PDB entry 4AT2 | X-ray diffraction, 1.60 A resolution | chain A

== Chain A ==
Name: 3-ketosteroid-DELTA4-5ALPHA-dehydrogenase
From: Rhodococcus jostii
Notes: EC 1.3.99.5
UniProt: Q0S4Q9 (Q0S4Q9_RHOSR); residues 1-490 here = UniProt positions 1-490
Sequence (510 residues; row label = number of the first residue in the row; numbers below 1 keep their minus sign (Met-19 is residue -19)):
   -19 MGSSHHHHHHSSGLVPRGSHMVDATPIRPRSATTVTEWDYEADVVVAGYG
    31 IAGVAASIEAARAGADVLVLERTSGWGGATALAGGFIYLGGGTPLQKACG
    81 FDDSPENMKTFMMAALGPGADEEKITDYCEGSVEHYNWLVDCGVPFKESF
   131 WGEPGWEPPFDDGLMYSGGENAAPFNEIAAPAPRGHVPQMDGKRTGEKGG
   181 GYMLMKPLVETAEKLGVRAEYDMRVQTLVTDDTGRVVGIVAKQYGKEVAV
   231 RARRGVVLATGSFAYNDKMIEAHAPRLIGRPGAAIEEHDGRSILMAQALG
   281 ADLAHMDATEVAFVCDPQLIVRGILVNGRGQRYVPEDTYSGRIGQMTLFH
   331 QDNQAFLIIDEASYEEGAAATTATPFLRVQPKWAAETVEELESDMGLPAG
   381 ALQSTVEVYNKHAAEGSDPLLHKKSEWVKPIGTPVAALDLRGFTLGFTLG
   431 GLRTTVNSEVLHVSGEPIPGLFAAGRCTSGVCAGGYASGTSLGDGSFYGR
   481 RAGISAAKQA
Unresolved in the structure: -19 to 6, 490
Sequence notes: expression tag (-19 to 0)
Small-molecule neighbours:
  - 4-androstene-3-17-dione (ASD): Phe66, Trp136, Glu137, Glu290, Ala292, Val294, Tyr319, Thr354, Phe356, Leu357, Phe427, Tyr466, Ser468, Gly469
  - FAD (flavin-adenine dinucleotide): Gly28, Tyr29, Gly30, Ile31, Ala32, Leu50, Glu51, Arg52, Thr53, Gly57, Gly58, Ala59, Thr60, Ala63, Gly64, Gly65, Phe66, Thr175, Met203, Arg204, Val205, Ala239, Thr240, Gly241, Gly262, Ala263, Ala264, Ile265, Glu267, His268, Phe427, Gly455, Arg456, Tyr466, Gly469, Thr470, Ser471, Leu472
Reported in the primary citation:
  - binding site for 4-androstene-3-17-dione: Trp136, Tyr466, Ser468
  - conformationally variable residues (order/disorder transition): Trp136, Ser320
  - mutagenesis - W136F (3-fold), S468T: decreased catalytic activity
  - mutagenesis - W136A, Y466A, Y466F, S468A: abolished catalytic activity
  - catalytic residues: Tyr319, Tyr466, Ser468
  - mutagenesis - Y319F: abolished catalytic activity on 1-(5alpha)-AD
  - mutagenesis - E290Q: unchanged catalytic activity
  - binding site for flavin-adenine dinucleotide: Gly64
  - contacts within the chain: Tyr319-Ser468 (hydrogen bond)

== Overview ==
Ligands of chain A: 4-androstene-3-17-dione and flavin-adenine dinucleotide. The paper reports catalytic
residues Tyr319, Tyr466 and Ser468; W136A, Y466A and Y466F, among others, abolish catalytic activity; 8
substitutions were tested in all.
Chain A is 3-ketosteroid-DELTA4-5ALPHA-dehydrogenase (Rhodococcus jostii); the structure, The crystal
structure of 3-ketosteroid-delta4-(5alpha)-dehydrogenase from Rhodococcus jostii RHA1 in complex with
4-androstene-3,17- dione, was determined by X-ray diffraction, deposited together with 4AT0.
